PDB entry 4BOO | electron microscopy, 42.00 A resolution (very low resolution: no residue pairs are listed; an interface is given only as per-side residue counts) | chains D and E of the 5 polymer chains in the assembly

# Chain D
Molecule: Acetylcholine receptor subunit alpha
From: Torpedo marmorata
UniProtKB: P02711 (ACHA_TORMA); residues -23 to 437 here correspond to UniProt positions 1-461 (UniProt number = residue number + 24)
Sequence (461 residues; row label = number of the first residue in the row; numbers below 1 keep their minus sign (Met-23 is residue -23)):
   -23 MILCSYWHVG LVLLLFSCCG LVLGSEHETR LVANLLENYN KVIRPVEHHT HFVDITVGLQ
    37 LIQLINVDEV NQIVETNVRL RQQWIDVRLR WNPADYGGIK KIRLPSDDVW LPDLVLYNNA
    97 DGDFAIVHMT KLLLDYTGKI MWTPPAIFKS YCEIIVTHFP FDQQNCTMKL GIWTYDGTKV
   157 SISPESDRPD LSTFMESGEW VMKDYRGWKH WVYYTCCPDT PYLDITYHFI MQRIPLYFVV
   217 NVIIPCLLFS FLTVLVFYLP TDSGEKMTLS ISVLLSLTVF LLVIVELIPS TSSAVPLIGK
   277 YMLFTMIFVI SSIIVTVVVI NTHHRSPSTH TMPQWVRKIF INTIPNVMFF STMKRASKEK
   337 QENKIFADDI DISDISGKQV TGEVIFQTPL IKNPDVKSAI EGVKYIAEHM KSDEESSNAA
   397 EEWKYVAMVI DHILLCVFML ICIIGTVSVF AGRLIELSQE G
Not modelled in the structure: -23 to 0, 307-373
Cystine bridges: Cys128-Cys142, Cys192-Cys193

# Chain E
Molecule: Acetylcholine receptor gamma subunit
From: Torpedo marmorata
UniProtKB: Q6S3H9 (Q6S3H9_TORMA); residues -16 to 488 here correspond to UniProt positions 1-505 (UniProt number = residue number + 17)
Sequence (505 residues; each row starts with the number of its first residue; numbers below 1 keep their minus sign (Met-16 is residue -16)):
   -16 MVLTLLLIIC LALEVRSNEE GRLIEKLLGD YDKRIKPAKT LDHVIDVTLK LTLTNLISLN
    44 EKEEALTTNV WIEIQWNDYR LSWNTSEYEG IDLVRIPSEL LWLPDVVLEN NVDGQFEVAY
   104 YANVLVYNDG SMYWLPPAIY RSTCPIAVTY FPFDWQNCSL VFRSQTYNAH EVNLQLSAEE
   164 GEVVEWIHID PEDFTENGEW TIRHRPAKKN YNWQLTKDDI DFQEIIFFLI IQRKPLFYII
   224 NIIAPCVLIS SLVVLVYFLP AQAGGQKCTL SISVLLAQTI FLFLIAQKVP ETSLNVPLIG
   284 KYLIFVMFVS LVIVTNCVIV LNVSLRTPNT HSLSEKIKHL FLEFLPKYLG MHLEPSEETP
   344 EKPQPRRRSS FGIMIKAEEY ILKKPRSELM FEEQKDRHGL KRVNKMTSDI DIGTTVDLYK
   404 DLANFAPEIK SCVEACNFIA KSTKEQNDSG SENENWVLIG KVIDKACFWI ALLLFSLGTL
   464 AIFLTGHLNQ VPEFPFPGDP RKYVP
Not modelled in the structure: -16 to 0, 165-171, 315-413, 478-488
Cystine bridges: Cys127-Cys141

# Chain D / chain E interface
At this resolution (42 A) residue pairs are not listed: 35 residues of chain D and 44 of chain E lie at the interface.

# Overview
35 residues of chain D face 44 of chain E across their interface.
Here chain D is Acetylcholine receptor subunit alpha and chain E is Acetylcholine receptor gamma subunit, both
from Torpedo marmorata. Entry 4BOO (The structure and super-organization of acetylcholine receptor-rapsyn
complexes class C) was determined by electron microscopy, deposited together with 4BOG, 4BOI, 4BON, 4BOR and
4BOT.
